PDB entry 7E9F | electron microscopy, 4.00 A resolution | chains A and I of the 12 polymer chains in the assembly

== Chain A ==
Name: Histone H3
Organism: Saccharomyces cerevisiae (strain ATCC 204508 / S288c)
UniProtKB: P61830 (H3_YEAST); residues 0-133 here correspond to UniProt positions 1-134 (UniProt number = residue number + 1)
Chain sequence (134 residues; row label = number of the first residue in the row; numbering starts at 0):
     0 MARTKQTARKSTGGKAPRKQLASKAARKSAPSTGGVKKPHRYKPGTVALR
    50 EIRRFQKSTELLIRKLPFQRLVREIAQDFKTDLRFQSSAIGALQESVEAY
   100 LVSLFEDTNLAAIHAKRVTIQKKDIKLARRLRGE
Unresolved in the structure: 0-41, 133
UniProt features mapped onto this chain:
  - modified residue: Lys4 (N6,N6,N6-trimethyllysine), Lys9 (N6-acetyllysine), Ser10 (Phosphoserine), Lys14 (N6,N6-dimethyllysine), Lys18 (N6-acetyllysine), Lys23 (N6-acetyllysine), Lys27 (N6,N6,N6-trimethyllysine), Lys36 (N6,N6,N6-trimethyllysine), Lys37 (N6-acetyllysine), Lys56 (N6-acetyllysine), Lys64 (N6-acetyllysine), Lys79 (N6,N6,N6-trimethyllysine)

== Chain I ==
Molecule: 147-nt DNA strand
Organism: Escherichia coli
Sequence (147 nucleotides; numbered 1 to 147; the number before each row is that of its first residue):
     1 CTGGAGAATCCCGGTGCCGAGGCCGCTCAATTGGTCGTAGACAGCTCTAG
    51 CACCGCTTAAACGCACGTACGCGCTGTCCCCCGCGTTTTAACCGCCAAGG
   101 GGATTACTCCCTAGTCTCCAGGCACGTGTCAGATATATACATCCTGT
Unresolved in the structure: 1-10, 134-147

== How chain A and chain I interact ==
Pairs across the interface (12):
  Gly44(A) with DG83(I), hydrogen bond to the phosphate
  Thr45(A) with DG83(I), phosphate contact
  Val46(A) with DG83(I), phosphate contact
  Ala47(A) with DG83(I), hydrogen bond to the phosphate
  Arg63(A) with DA91(I), phosphate contact; DC92(I), salt bridge to the phosphate
  Lys64(A) with DC92(I), hydrogen bond to the phosphate
  Leu65(A) with DC92(I), hydrogen bond to the phosphate
  Pro66(A) with DA91(I), phosphate contact
  Arg69(A) with DA91(I), salt bridge to the phosphate
  Arg83(A) with DG100(I), sugar contact; DG101(I), sugar contact
Other interface residues (no listed pair), chain A (11 interface residues in all): Pro43
Other interface residues (no listed pair), chain I (7 interface residues in all): DC82, DC84

== Overview ==
Chain A and chain I form an interface of 11 and 7 residues respectively, with 4 hydrogen bonds and 2 salt
bridges. Polar pairs include Gly44(A)-DG83(I), Ala47(A)-DG83(I) and Lys64(A)-DC92(I).
Here chain A is Histone H3 (Saccharomyces cerevisiae (strain ATCC 204508 / S288c)) and chain I is a 147-nt DNA
strand (Escherichia coli). Entry 7E9F (Cryo-EM structure of the 2:1 Orc1 BAH domain in complex with
nucleosome) was determined by electron microscopy.
